4MS8 - chains D and B of the 4 polymer chains in the assembly; structure by X-ray diffraction, 1.92 A resolution.

Chain D:
Protein: 42F3 beta
Source organism: Mus musculus
Sequence (243 residues; each row starts with the number of its first residue; numbers below 1 keep their minus sign (Met-1 is residue -1)):
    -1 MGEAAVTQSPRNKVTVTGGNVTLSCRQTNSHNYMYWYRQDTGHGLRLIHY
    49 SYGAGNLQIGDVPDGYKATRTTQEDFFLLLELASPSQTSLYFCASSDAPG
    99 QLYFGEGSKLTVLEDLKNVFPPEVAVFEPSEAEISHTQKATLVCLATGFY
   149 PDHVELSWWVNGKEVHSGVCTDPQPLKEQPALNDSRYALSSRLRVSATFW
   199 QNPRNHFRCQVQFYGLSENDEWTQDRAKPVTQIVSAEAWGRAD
Not modelled in the structure: -1 to 2
Disulfide bonds: Cys23-Cys91, Cys142-Cys207

Chain B:
Protein: pCPB9
Sequence (9 residues; numbered 1 to 9; the number before each row is that of its first residue):
     1 SPAEAGFFL

Interface between chain D and chain B:
Contacting residue pairs (6; chain D residue first):
  Asn30(D) - Phe8(B)
  Tyr31(D) - Glu4(B)  hydrogen bond
  Asp95(D) - Gly6(B)
  Asp95(D) - Phe8(B)
  Ala96(D) - Phe7(B)  hydrophobic
  Pro97(D) - Gly6(B)
Also at the interface, not in a pair above, chain D (6 interface residues in all): Gln99
Interface features reported in the paper:
  - specific contacts: Asp95(D)-Phe7(B) (hydrophobic contact), Ala96(D)-Phe7(B) (hydrophobic contact), Pro97(D)-Phe7(B) (hydrophobic contact)

Summary:
6 residues of chain D and 4 residues of chain B are in contact, with 1 hydrogen bond. Its one hydrogen-bonded
contact is Tyr31(D)-Glu4(B). The authors report hydrophobic contacts between Asp95(D) and Phe7(B), Ala96(D)
and Phe7(B) and Pro97(D) and Phe7(B).
Chain D is 42F3 beta (Mus musculus) and chain B is pCPB9; the structure, 42F3 TCR pCPB9/H-2Ld Complex, was
determined by X-ray diffraction, deposited together with 4MVB, 4MXQ, 4N0C and 4N5E.
